PDB entry 1M4H | X-ray diffraction, 2.10 A resolution | chains A and C

Chain A:
Protein: beta-Secretase
Source organism: Homo sapiens
Notes: EC 3.4.23.-; fragment: Protease Domain
UniProt: P56817 (BACE_HUMAN); residues 1-385 here correspond to UniProt positions 62-446 (UniProt number = residue number + 61)
Amino-acid sequence (391 residues; numbered 1 to 385 plus 6 insertion-coded residues; the number before each row is that of its first residue):
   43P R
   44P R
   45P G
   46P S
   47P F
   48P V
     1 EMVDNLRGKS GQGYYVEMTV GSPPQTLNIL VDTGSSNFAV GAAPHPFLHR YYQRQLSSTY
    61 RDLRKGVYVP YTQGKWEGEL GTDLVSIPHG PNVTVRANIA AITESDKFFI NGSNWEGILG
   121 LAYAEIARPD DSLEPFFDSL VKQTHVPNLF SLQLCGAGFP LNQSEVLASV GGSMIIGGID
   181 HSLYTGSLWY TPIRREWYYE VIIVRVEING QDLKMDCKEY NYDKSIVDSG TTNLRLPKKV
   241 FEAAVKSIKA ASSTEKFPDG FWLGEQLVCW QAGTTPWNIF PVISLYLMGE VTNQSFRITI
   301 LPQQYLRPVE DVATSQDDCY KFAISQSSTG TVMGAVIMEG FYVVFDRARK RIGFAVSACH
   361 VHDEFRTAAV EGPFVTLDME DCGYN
Disulfide bonds: Cys155-Cys359, Cys217-Cys382, Cys269-Cys319
UniProt features mapped onto this chain:
  - active site: Asp32, Asp228
  - modified residue (N6-acetyllysine): Lys65, Lys214, Lys218, Lys224, Lys238, Lys239, Lys246
  - glycosylation (N-linked (GlcNAc...) asparagine): Asn92, Asn111, Asn162, Asn293

Chain C:
Protein: Inhibitor OM00-3
Amino-acid sequence (7 residues; numbered 1 to 7; the number before each row is that of its first residue):
     1 ELDXVEF
Modified / non-standard residues: 1OL ((2R,4S,5S)-5-amino-4-hydroxy-2,7-dimethyloctanoic acid) at position 4

Chain A / chain C interface:
Contacting residue pairs (40):
  Gly11(A) - Glu1(C)
  Gly11(A) - Leu2(C)
  Gln12(A) - Leu2(C)
  Gly13(A) - Leu2(C)
  Leu30(A) - Leu2(C)  hydrophobic
  Leu30(A) - 1OL_4(C)
  Asp32(A) - 1OL_4(C)
  Gly34(A) - 1OL_4(C)
  Gly34(A) - Val5(C)  hydrogen bond (backbone-backbone)
  Ser35(A) - Val5(C)
  Val69(A) - Val5(C)  hydrophobic
  Pro70(A) - Val5(C)
  Pro70(A) - Glu6(C)  hydrogen bond (backbone-backbone)
  Tyr71(A) - Asp3(C)
  Tyr71(A) - 1OL_4(C)
  Tyr71(A) - Val5(C)
  Tyr71(A) - Glu6(C)
  Thr72(A) - Asp3(C)  hydrogen bond (backbone-backbone)
  Thr72(A) - 1OL_4(C)  hydrogen bond (backbone-backbone)
  Gln73(A) - Asp3(C)  hydrogen bond (backbone-backbone)
  Gln73(A) - 1OL_4(C)
  Phe108(A) - 1OL_4(C)
  Ile110(A) - Leu2(C)  hydrophobic
  Glu125(A) - Phe7(C)
  Ile126(A) - Phe7(C)  hydrophobic
  Arg128(A) - Glu6(C)  hydrogen bond (side chain-backbone)
  Trp197(A) - Phe7(C)  hydrophobic
  Tyr198(A) - Val5(C)  hydrogen bond (side chain-backbone)
  Tyr198(A) - Glu6(C)
  Tyr198(A) - Phe7(C)
  Asp228(A) - 1OL_4(C)
  Gly230(A) - Leu2(C)
  Gly230(A) - Asp3(C)
  Gly230(A) - 1OL_4(C)  hydrogen bond (backbone-backbone)
  Thr231(A) - Leu2(C)
  Thr231(A) - Asp3(C)
  Thr232(A) - Glu1(C)  hydrogen bond (side chain-backbone)
  Thr232(A) - Leu2(C)  hydrogen bond (backbone-backbone)
  Arg235(A) - Asp3(C)  salt bridge
  Arg307(A) - Glu1(C)  salt bridge
Also at the interface, not in a pair above, chain A (29 interface residues in all): Trp115, Ile118, Ile226, Lys321

Overview:
Chain A and chain C form an interface of 29 and 7 residues respectively, with 10 hydrogen bonds and 2 salt
bridges. Polar pairs include Arg235(A)-Asp3(C), Arg307(A)-Glu1(C) and Arg128(A)-Glu6(C). UniProt lists
active-site residues Asp32(A) and Asp228(A) on chain A.
Here chain A is beta-Secretase (Homo sapiens) and chain C is Inhibitor OM00-3. Entry 1M4H (Crystal Structure
of Beta-secretase complexed with Inhibitor OM00-3) was determined by X-ray diffraction.
